Entry 8Y2M (electron microscopy, 3.07 A resolution); this record covers chains B and D of the 4 polymer chains in the assembly.

[Chain B (and D)]
Molecule: Ceramide synthase subunit LIP1
From: Saccharomyces cerevisiae S288C
Notes: chain D of this document is another copy of the same molecule, construct and numbering; everything in this record applies to it too
UniProtKB: Q03579 (LIP1_YEAST); numbering as in UniProt (aligned over 1-150)
Amino-acid sequence (150 residues; numbered 1 to 150; the number before each row is that of its first residue):
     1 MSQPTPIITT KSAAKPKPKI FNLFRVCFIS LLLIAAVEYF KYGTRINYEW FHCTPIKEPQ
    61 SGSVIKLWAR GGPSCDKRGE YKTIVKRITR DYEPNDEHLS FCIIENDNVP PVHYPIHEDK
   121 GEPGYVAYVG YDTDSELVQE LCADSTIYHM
Not modelled in the structure: 1-17
Disulfide bonds: Cys53-Cys75, Cys102-Cys142
Small-molecule neighbours:
  - 6PL ((4S,7R)-4-hydroxy-N,N,N-trimethyl-9-oxo-7-[(palmitoyloxy)methyl]-3,5,8-trioxa-4-phosphahexacosan-1-aminium 4-oxide), molecule 1: Ser30, Ile34, Glu38, Lys41
  - 6PL, molecule 2: Ala36, Val37, Tyr39, Phe40, Gly43, Thr44, Asn47, Trp50, Phe51, Lys86, Arg90

[How chain B and chain D interact]
Contacting residue pairs (33):
  Lys77(B) - His149(D)
  Arg78(B) - Thr89(D)  hydrogen bond (side chain-backbone)
  Arg78(B) - Pro94(D)
  Arg78(B) - Met150(D)
  Tyr81(B) - Tyr81(D)  hydrogen bond
  Tyr81(B) - Phe101(D)  hydrophobic
  Tyr81(B) - Ile103(D)
  Lys82(B) - Thr89(D)
  Val85(B) - Val85(D)  hydrophobic
  Thr89(B) - Arg78(D)  hydrogen bond (backbone-side chain)
  Thr89(B) - Lys82(D)
  Pro94(B) - Arg78(D)
  His98(B) - Pro111(D)
  Phe101(B) - Tyr81(D)  hydrophobic
  Ile103(B) - Tyr81(D)
  Ile103(B) - Tyr148(D)  hydrogen bond (backbone-side chain)
  Glu105(B) - Tyr148(D)
  Glu105(B) - His149(D)  hydrogen bond (side chain-backbone)
  Pro111(B) - His98(D)
  Pro111(B) - Met150(D)
  Tyr125(B) - Tyr148(D)
  Tyr125(B) - His149(D)  hydrogen bond (side chain-backbone)
  Thr146(B) - Thr146(D)
  Tyr148(B) - Tyr81(D)
  Tyr148(B) - Ile103(D)  hydrogen bond (side chain-backbone)
  Tyr148(B) - Glu105(D)
  Tyr148(B) - Tyr125(D)
  Tyr148(B) - Tyr148(D)  hydrogen bond
  His149(B) - Lys77(D)
  His149(B) - Glu105(D)  hydrogen bond (backbone-side chain)
  His149(B) - Tyr125(D)  hydrogen bond (backbone-side chain)
  Met150(B) - Arg78(D)
  Met150(B) - Pro111(D)
Also at the interface, not in a pair above, chain B (26 interface residues in all): Ile46, Asn47, Asp76, Arg90, Tyr92, Glu93, Asn95, Ser145, Ile147
Also at the interface, not in a pair above, chain D (26 interface residues in all): Ile46, Asn47, Asp76, Arg90, Tyr92, Glu93, Asn95, Ser145, Ile147

[Overview]
Chain B and chain D each contribute 26 residues to their interface; the contacts include 10 hydrogen bonds.
Among the polar pairs are Arg78(B)-Thr89(D), Tyr81(B)-Tyr81(D) and Ile103(B)-Tyr148(D). Ligands of chain B:
compound 6PL.
Both chains are Ceramide synthase subunit LIP1 (Saccharomyces cerevisiae S288C). Entry 8Y2M (Cryo-EM structure
of the FB1-bound Lac1-Lip1 complex) was determined by electron microscopy together with 8Y2N and 8ZB1 from the
same study.
